3AY6 - chains A and B of the 4 polymer chains in the assembly; structure by X-ray diffraction, 2.10 A resolution.

== Chain A (and B) ==
Protein: Glucose 1-dehydrogenase 4
Source organism: Bacillus megaterium
Notes: EC 1.1.1.47; chain B of this document is another copy of the same molecule, construct and numbering; everything in this record applies to it too
UniProt: P39485 (DHG4_BACME); residues 1-261 here = UniProt positions 1-261
Sequence (269 residues; row label = number of the first residue in the row; numbers below 1 keep their minus sign (Met-7 is residue -7)):
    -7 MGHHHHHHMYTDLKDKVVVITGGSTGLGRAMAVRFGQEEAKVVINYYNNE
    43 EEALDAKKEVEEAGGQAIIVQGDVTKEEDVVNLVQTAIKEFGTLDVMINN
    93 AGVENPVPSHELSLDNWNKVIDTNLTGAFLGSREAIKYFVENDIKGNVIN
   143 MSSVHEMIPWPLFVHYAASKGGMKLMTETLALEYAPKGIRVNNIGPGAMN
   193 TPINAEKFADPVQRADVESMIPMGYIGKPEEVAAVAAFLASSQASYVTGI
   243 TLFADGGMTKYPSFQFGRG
Not modelled in the structure: -7 to -2 (chain B: -7 to -6)
Differences from the reference sequence: expression tag (-7 to 0); engineered mutation Phe258 (Ala in P39485)
Residues lining bound ligands:
  - beta-D-glucopyranose (BGC): Glu96, Ser145, Val146, His147, Trp152, Tyr158, Gly189, Ala190, Ile195, Asn196, Lys199, Met250
  - NADH (NAI; 1,4-dihydronicotinamide adenine dinucleotide): Gly14, Ser16, Thr17, Gly18, Leu19, Gly20, Asn37, Tyr39, Gly64, Asp65, Val66, Thr67, Asn92, Ala93, Gly94, Val95, Thr115, Met143, Ser144, Ser145, Tyr158, Lys162, Pro188, Gly189, Ala190, Met191, Thr193, Pro194, Ile195, Asn196
Curated features (UniProtKB/Swiss-Prot):
  - active site: Tyr158 (Proton acceptor)
  - binding site (substrate): Ser145
Reported in the primary citation:
  - binding site for beta-D-glucopyranose: Lys199
  - catalytic residues: Ser145, Tyr158 (citing earlier work)
  - mutagenesis - G259V (100-1000-fold), G261A (100-1000-fold), G261V (100-1000-fold), G261DEL (100-1000-fold): decreased catalytic activity on d-glucose
  - mutagenesis - G259A: decreased catalytic activity on other analogous sugars
  - mutagenesis - G259V, G261DEL: decreased stability
  - specificity-determining residues: Tyr39 (proposed by the authors, not directly observed)
  - mutagenesis - G259A: abolished catalytic activity on d-xylose
  - mutagenesis - G259A: unchanged stability

== Interface between chain A and chain B ==
Contacting residue pairs - 71 pairs, chain A then chain B:
  Glu69(A) - Leu106(B)
  Pro100(A) - Glu175(B)
  Ser101(A) - Arg125(B)
  Ser101(A) - Leu172(B)
  Ser101(A) - Glu175(B)  hydrogen bond
  Ser101(A) - Tyr176(B)  hydrogen bond (backbone-side chain)
  His102(A) - Arg125(B)
  His102(A) - Ile128(B)
  His102(A) - Lys129(B)
  His102(A) - Tyr176(B)  hydrogen bond
  Leu104(A) - Phe121(B)
  Leu104(A) - Arg125(B)  hydrogen bond (backbone-side chain)
  Ser105(A) - Arg125(B)
  Leu106(A) - Glu69(B)
  Leu106(A) - Thr118(B)
  Leu106(A) - Arg125(B)
  Trp109(A) - Leu117(B)  hydrophobic
  Trp109(A) - Thr118(B)  hydrogen bond
  Trp109(A) - Phe121(B)  hydrophobic
  Leu117(A) - Trp109(B)  hydrophobic
  Thr118(A) - Leu106(B)
  Thr118(A) - Trp109(B)  hydrogen bond
  Phe121(A) - Leu104(B)
  Phe121(A) - Trp109(B)  hydrophobic
  Arg125(A) - Ser101(B)
  Arg125(A) - His102(B)
  Arg125(A) - Leu104(B)  hydrogen bond (side chain-backbone)
  Arg125(A) - Ser105(B)
  Arg125(A) - Leu106(B)
  Lys129(A) - His102(B)
  His147(A) - Leu167(B)
  Glu148(A) - Leu167(B)
  Met149(A) - Leu167(B)
  Pro151(A) - Glu170(B)
  Pro151(A) - Thr171(B)
  Trp152(A) - Thr171(B)  hydrogen bond (backbone-side chain)
  Pro153(A) - Thr171(B)
  Pro153(A) - Leu174(B)
  Pro153(A) - Glu175(B)
  Leu154(A) - Glu175(B)  hydrogen bond (backbone-side chain)
  Val156(A) - Met168(B)  hydrophobic
  Val156(A) - Thr171(B)
  Ala159(A) - Leu167(B)
  Ala159(A) - Thr171(B)
  Ala160(A) - Gly164(B)
  Gly163(A) - Gly163(B)
  Gly163(A) - Gly164(B)
  Gly163(A) - Leu167(B)
  Gly164(A) - Ala160(B)
  Gly164(A) - Gly163(B)
  Gly164(A) - Gly164(B)
  Leu167(A) - His147(B)
  Leu167(A) - Glu148(B)
  Leu167(A) - Met149(B)
  Leu167(A) - Ala159(B)
  Leu167(A) - Gly163(B)
  Met168(A) - Val156(B)  hydrophobic
  Glu170(A) - Pro151(B)
  Thr171(A) - Pro151(B)
  Thr171(A) - Trp152(B)  hydrogen bond (side chain-backbone)
  Thr171(A) - Pro153(B)
  Thr171(A) - Val156(B)
  Thr171(A) - Ala159(B)
  Leu172(A) - Ser101(B)
  Leu174(A) - Pro153(B)
  Glu175(A) - Pro100(B)
  Glu175(A) - Ser101(B)  hydrogen bond
  Glu175(A) - Pro153(B)
  Glu175(A) - Leu154(B)  hydrogen bond (side chain-backbone)
  Tyr176(A) - Ser101(B)  hydrogen bond (side chain-backbone)
  Tyr176(A) - His102(B)  hydrogen bond
Also at the interface, not in a pair above, chain A (39 interface residues in all): Asn110, Ile113, Leu122, Ile128, Val132, Ile150
Also at the interface, not in a pair above, chain B (39 interface residues in all): Asn110, Ile113, Leu122, Val132, Ile150

== Overview ==
Chain A and chain B each contribute 39 residues to their interface; the contacts include 14 hydrogen bonds.
Among the polar pairs are Ser101(A)-Glu175(B), Ser101(A)-Tyr176(B) and His102(A)-Tyr176(B). From the paper:
catalytic residues Ser145(A) and Tyr158(A); G259V, G261A and G261V of chain A, among others, reduce catalytic
activity on d-glucose; 5 substitutions were tested in all.
Both chains are Glucose 1-dehydrogenase 4 (Bacillus megaterium). Entry 3AY6 (Crystal structure of Bacillus
megaterium glucose dehydrogenase 4 A258F mutant in complex with NADH and D-glucose) was determined by X-ray
diffraction together with 3AY7, 3AUS, 3AUT and 3AUU from the same study.
